7JK3 - chains B and E of the 9 polymer chains in the assembly; structure by electron microscopy, 3.40 A resolution.

Chain B:
Molecule: Origin recognition complex subunit 2
Organism: Drosophila melanogaster
UniProt: Q24168 (ORC2_DROME); numbering as in UniProt (aligned over 1-618)
Amino-acid sequence (618 residues; each row starts with the number of its first residue):
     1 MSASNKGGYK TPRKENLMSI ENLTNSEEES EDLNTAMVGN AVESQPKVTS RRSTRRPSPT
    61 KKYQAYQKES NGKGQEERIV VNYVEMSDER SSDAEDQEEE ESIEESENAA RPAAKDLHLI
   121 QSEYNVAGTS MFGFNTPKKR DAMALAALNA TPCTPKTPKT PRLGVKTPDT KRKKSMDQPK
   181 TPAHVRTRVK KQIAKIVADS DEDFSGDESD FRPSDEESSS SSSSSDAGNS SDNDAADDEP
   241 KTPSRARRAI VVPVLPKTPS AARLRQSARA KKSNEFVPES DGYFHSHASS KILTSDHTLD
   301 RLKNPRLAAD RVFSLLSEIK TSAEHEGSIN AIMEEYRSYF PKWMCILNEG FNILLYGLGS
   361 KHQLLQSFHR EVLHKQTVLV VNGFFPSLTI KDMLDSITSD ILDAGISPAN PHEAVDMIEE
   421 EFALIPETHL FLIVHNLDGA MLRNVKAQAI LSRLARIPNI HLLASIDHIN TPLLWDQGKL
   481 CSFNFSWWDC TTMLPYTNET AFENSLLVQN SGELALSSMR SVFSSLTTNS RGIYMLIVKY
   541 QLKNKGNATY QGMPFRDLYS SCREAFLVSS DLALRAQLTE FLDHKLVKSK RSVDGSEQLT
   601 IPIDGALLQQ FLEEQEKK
Unresolved in the structure: 1-275, 287-322, 506-514, 546-551, 592-596, 617-618
Curated features (UniProtKB/Swiss-Prot):
  - modified residue: T24 (Phosphothreonine), S26 (Phosphoserine), S30 (Phosphoserine), S87 (Phosphoserine), S91 (Phosphoserine), S92 (Phosphoserine), T151 (Phosphothreonine), T154 (Phosphothreonine), T157 (Phosphothreonine), T160 (Phosphothreonine), T167 (Phosphothreonine), T170 (Phosphothreonine), T181 (Phosphothreonine), T258 (Phosphothreonine), S260 (Phosphoserine)

Chain E:
Molecule: Origin recognition complex subunit 5
Organism: Drosophila melanogaster
UniProt: Q24169 (ORC5_DROME); residue numbers follow UniProt; this construct covers 1-460
Amino-acid sequence (460 residues; row label = number of the first residue in the row):
     1 MEAICSSLEP LFPCREAAIE TLGELIGDSS ETYPSAIYLF GHSGTGKTAL TRAFLKECGK
    61 RQNVRTAHLN AIECYTTKIM LEILLDSLAP DQGDALKVDN MLDFVEQLRR QAATRVEDQG
   121 FLIAVDNAER LRDMDANVLP VLLRLQELTN LNLCVILLSQ LPFEKFYNKT GLSEIVCLHL
   181 AQYNKAETQR ILGSDFQQVR NQLLEQFAQD KKRLEICQEA VTEDFYNNYL NLFLSVFYKA
   241 CRDVPELQLT ARKCLSTYLE PVLDGTVDAT DISRLWRHIA GPLRSALTQI YMRIEKPAEE
   301 VEDFTAIEDQ SVRKLAQSLE LPYYAKFLLI AAFLASHNAA KQDKRLFVKH HGKQRKRMQT
   361 VNARAKTTEK MSTTLGPKSF SIDRLLAIFY AILEEKVGLT CNLLSQISTL VHLNLLSFVS
   421 GEQNIMEGSA RLQCTIGLEF VLQIGKVVGF NVRQYLCDFM
Unresolved in the structure: 207-210, 266-272, 296-317, 350-374, 457-460
Curated features (UniProtKB/Swiss-Prot):
  - binding site (ATP): G41 to T48
Metal / ion sites: Mg2+: T48, D126 (together with ATP)
Small-molecule neighbours: ATP (adenosine-5'-triphosphate): L11, F12, P13, R15, H42, S43, G44, T45, G46, K47, T48, A49, Q160, Y183, I191, V244, P245

Interface between chain B and chain E:
Contacting residue pairs (32; chain B residue first):
  F276(B) - G398(E)
  F276(B) - L399(E)
  V277(B) - K396(E)
  V277(B) - V397(E)
  P278(B) - Y390(E)  hydrophobic
  S280(B) - A387(E)  hydrogen bond (side chain-backbone)
  S280(B) - Y390(E)
  S280(B) - A391(E)  hydrogen bond (side chain-backbone)
  Y283(B) - D383(E)
  Y283(B) - R384(E)
  Y283(B) - A387(E)  hydrophobic
  F284(B) - K344(E)
  F284(B) - F347(E)  hydrophobic
  F284(B) - A387(E)  hydrophobic
  R443(B) - M426(E)
  H468(B) - M426(E)
  N470(B) - M426(E)  hydrogen bond (side chain-backbone)
  P472(B) - C401(E)  hydrophobic
  P472(B) - L404(E)
  P472(B) - S405(E)
  L473(B) - I382(E)  hydrophobic
  L473(B) - L404(E)  hydrophobic
  L473(B) - S408(E)
  L474(B) - M426(E)  hydrophobic
  W475(B) - S405(E)  hydrogen bond (backbone-side chain)
  W475(B) - S408(E)
  D476(B) - S408(E)
  D476(B) - H412(E)  salt bridge
  Q477(B) - Q406(E)
  L480(B) - C401(E)  hydrophobic
  L480(B) - S405(E)
  W487(B) - C401(E)  hydrophobic
Also at the interface, not in a pair above, chain B (23 interface residues in all): E279, H285, D438, V445, T471, K479
Also at the interface, not in a pair above, chain E (26 interface residues in all): V348, S381, L386, I388, I407, T409, I425

In short:
The interface between chain B and chain E involves 23 residues on one side and 26 on the other, with 4
hydrogen bonds and 1 salt bridge. Polar pairs include D476(B)-H412(E), S280(B)-A387(E) and S280(B)-A391(E).
Chain E binds ATP.
Chain B is Origin recognition complex subunit 2 and chain E is Origin recognition complex subunit 5, both from
Drosophila melanogaster; the structure, Structure of Drosophila ORC bound to GC-rich DNA and Cdc6, was
determined by electron microscopy, deposited together with 7JGR, 7JGS, 7JK2, 7JK4, 7JK5 and 7JK6.
